Entry 7TRL (X-ray diffraction, 1.74 A resolution); this record covers chains A and B.

Chain A:
Name: Baculoviral IAP repeat-containing protein 2
From: Homo sapiens
Notes: EC 2.3.2.27; fragment: BIR3 domain
UniProtKB: Q13490 (BIRC2_HUMAN); residues 261-346 here = UniProt positions 261-346
Chain sequence (94 residues; each row starts with the number of its first residue):
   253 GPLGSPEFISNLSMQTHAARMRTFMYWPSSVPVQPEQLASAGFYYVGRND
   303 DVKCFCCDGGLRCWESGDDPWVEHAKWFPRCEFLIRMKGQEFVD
Disordered / not traced: 253-256
Construct notes: expression tag (253-260)
UniProt features mapped onto this chain:
  - binding site (Zn(2+)): C306, C309, H326, C333
Metal / ion sites: Zn2+: C306, C309, H326, C333
What the authors report for this chain:
  - specificity-determining residues: W329 (proposed by the authors, not directly observed)
  - mutagenesis - L313F, W316R, D320N: abolished binding to Histone H3 (chain B)

Chain B:
Name: Histone H3
Chain sequence (12 residues; row label = number of the first residue in the row):
     1 ARTKQTARKSTG
Disordered / not traced: 5-12
What the authors report for this chain:
  - post-translational modification sites: R2, T3

How chain A and chain B interact:
Pairs across the interface - 17 pairs, chain A then chain B:
  D303(A) with K4(B), salt bridge
  G312(A) with T3(B); K4(B), hydrogen bond (backbone-backbone)
  L313(A) with R2(B); T3(B); K4(B)
  R314(A) with A1(B); R2(B), hydrogen bond (backbone-backbone); K4(B)
  C315(A) with A1(B), hydrogen bond (backbone-backbone)
  W316(A) with A1(B), hydrophobic
  D320(A) with A1(B), hydrogen bond (side chain-backbone)
  E325(A) with A1(B)
  W329(A) with A1(B), hydrogen bond (side chain-backbone); R2(B); T3(B)
  F330(A) with T3(B)
Interface residues without a listed pair, chain A (12 interface residues in all): V304, E317
The authors on this interface:
  - residue pairs: D303(A)-K4(B) (hydrogen bond), G312(A)-K4(B) (backbone contact), R314(A)-R2(B) (backbone contact), C315(A)-A1(B) (backbone contact), E317(A)-A1(B), D320(A)-A1(B) (hydrogen bond), E325(A)-A1(B), W329(A)-A1(B) (hydrogen bond)

Summary:
12 residues of chain A and 4 residues of chain B are in contact, with 5 hydrogen bonds and 1 salt bridge.
Polar pairs include D303(A)-K4(B), D320(A)-A1(B) and W329(A)-A1(B). The authors report hydrogen bonds between
D303(A) and K4(B), D320(A) and A1(B) and W329(A) and A1(B); backbone contacts between G312(A) and K4(B),
R314(A) and R2(B) and C315(A) and A1(B); contacts between E317(A) and A1(B) and E325(A) and A1(B). The paper
reports that L313F, W316R and D320N of chain A abolish binding to Histone H3 (chain B); the specificity
determinant W329(A).
Chain A is Baculoviral IAP repeat-containing protein 2 (Homo sapiens) and chain B is Histone H3; the
structure, Crystal structure of human BIRC2 BIR3 domain in complex with histone H3, was determined by X-ray
diffraction (same publication as 7TRM).
